PDB entry 1S4Y | X-ray diffraction, 2.30 A resolution | chains C and D of the 4 polymer chains in the assembly

# Chain C
Molecule: Activin receptor type IIB precursor
From: Mus musculus
Notes: EC 2.7.1.37; fragment: extracellular domain
UniProt: P27040 (AVR2B_MOUSE); residues 1-98 here correspond to UniProt positions 23-120 (UniProt number = residue number + 22)
Amino-acid sequence (98 residues; numbered 1 to 98; the number before each row is that of its first residue):
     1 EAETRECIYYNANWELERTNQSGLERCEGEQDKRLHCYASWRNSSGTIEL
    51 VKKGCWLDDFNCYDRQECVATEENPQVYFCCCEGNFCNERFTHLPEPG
Disordered / not traced: 1-3
Disulfide bonds: C7-C37, C27-C55, C62-C81, C68-C80, C82-C87

# Chain D
Molecule: Inhibin beta A chain
From: Homo sapiens
UniProt: P08476 (INHBA_HUMAN); residues 1-116 here correspond to UniProt positions 311-426 (UniProt number = residue number + 310)
Amino-acid sequence (116 residues; each row starts with the number of its first residue):
     1 GLECDGKVNICCKKQFFVSFKDIGWNDWIIAPSGYHANYCEGECPSHIAG
    51 TSGSSLSFHSTVINHYRMRGHSPFANLKSCCVPTKLRPMSMLYYDDGQNI
   101 IKKDIQNMIVEECGCS
Disordered / not traced: 1-3, 50-57, 71-79
Disulfide bonds: C4-C12, C11-C81, C40-C113, C44-C115

# Interface between chain C and chain D
Residue-residue contacts (28; chain C residue first):
  N13(C) - I101(D)
  E17(C) - I101(D)
  K33(C) - R87(D)
  K33(C) - E111(D)  salt bridge
  Y38(C) - K102(D)
  S40(C) - L92(D)
  R42(C) - Y94(D)
  R42(C) - I100(D)
  V51(C) - I100(D)  hydrophobic
  K52(C) - I100(D)
  K52(C) - I101(D)
  K52(C) - K102(D)
  C55(C) - K102(D)  hydrogen bond (backbone-side chain)
  W56(C) - A31(D)
  W56(C) - S90(D)
  W56(C) - M91(D)
  W56(C) - L92(D)
  W56(C) - K102(D)
  L57(C) - P88(D)  hydrophobic
  L57(C) - M89(D)
  L57(C) - S90(D)  hydrogen bond (backbone-side chain)
  L57(C) - D104(D)
  D58(C) - R87(D)  hydrogen bond (backbone-side chain)
  V77(C) - I30(D)
  V77(C) - Y94(D)
  V77(C) - I100(D)  hydrophobic
  F79(C) - A31(D)  hydrophobic
  F79(C) - L92(D)  hydrophobic
Interface residues without a listed pair, chain C (18 interface residues in all): L16, F60, N61, E72
Interface residues without a listed pair, chain D (18 interface residues in all): P32, S33, H36, N99

# Overview
Chain C and chain D each contribute 18 residues to their interface, with 3 hydrogen bonds and 1 salt bridge.
Among the polar pairs are K33(C)-E111(D), C55(C)-K102(D) and L57(C)-S90(D).
Chain C is Activin receptor type IIB precursor (Mus musculus) and chain D is Inhibin beta A chain (Homo
sapiens); the structure, Crystal structure of the activin/actrIIb extracellular domain, was determined by
X-ray diffraction.
